Entry 8AYY (electron microscopy, 2.60 A resolution); this record covers chains B and C of the 3 polymer chains in the assembly.

Chain B:
Name: Capsid protein, VP0
Organism: Human poliovirus 3
Reference sequence: Q84895 (Q84895_9ENTO); residues 1-340 here = UniProt positions 1-340
Chain sequence (340 residues; numbered 1 to 340; the number before each row is that of its first residue):
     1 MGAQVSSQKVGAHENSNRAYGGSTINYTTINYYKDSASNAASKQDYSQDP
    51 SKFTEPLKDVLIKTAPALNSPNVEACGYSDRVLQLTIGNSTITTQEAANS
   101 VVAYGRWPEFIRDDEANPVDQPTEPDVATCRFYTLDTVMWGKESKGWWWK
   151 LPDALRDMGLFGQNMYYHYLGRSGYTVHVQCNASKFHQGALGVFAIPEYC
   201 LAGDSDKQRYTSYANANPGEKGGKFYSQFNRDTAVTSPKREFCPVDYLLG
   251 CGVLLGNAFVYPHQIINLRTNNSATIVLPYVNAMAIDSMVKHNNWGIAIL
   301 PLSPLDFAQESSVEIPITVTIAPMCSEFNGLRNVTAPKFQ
Disordered / not traced: 1-25, 42-82, 94-98, 115-119
Construct notes: engineered mutation Ala-67 (Unk in Q84895), Ile-87 (Leu in Q84895), Met-284 (Leu in Q84895), Glu-310 (Asp in Q84895)

Chain C:
Name: Capsid protein, VP3
Organism: Human poliovirus 3
Reference sequence: Q84895 (Q84895_9ENTO); residues 1-238 here correspond to UniProt positions 341-578 (UniProt number = residue number + 340)
Chain sequence (238 residues; row label = number of the first residue in the row):
     1 GLPVLNTPGSNQYLTSDNYQSPCAIPEFDVTPPIDIPGEVKNMMELAEID
    51 TMIPLNLENTKRNTMDMYRVTLSDSADLSQPILCFSLSPASDPRLSHTML
   101 GEVLNYYTHWAGSLKFTFLFCGSMMATGKILVAYAPPGAQPPTSRKEAML
   151 GTHVIWDLGLQSSCTMVVPWISNVTYRQTTQDSFTEGGYISMFYQTRIVV
   201 PLSTPKSMSMLGFVSACNDFSVRLLRDTTHISQSALPQ
Disordered / not traced: 238
Construct notes: engineered mutation Tyr-19 (His359 in Q84895), Phe-85 (Leu425 in Q84895)
Ligand contacts:
  - glutathione (GSH): Gln-233, Ser-234, Ala-235, Leu-236
  - win63843 (W11; 3-{3,5-dimethyl-4-[3-(3-methyl-isoxazol-5-yl)-propoxy]-phenyl}-5-trifluoromethyl-[1,2,4]oxadiazole): Leu-14, Ala-24, Ile-25
What the authors report for this chain:
  - binding site for glutathione: Leu-236
  - conformationally variable residues (order/disorder transition): Leu-236, Pro-237

Chain B / chain C interface:
Pairs across the interface (71; chain B residue first):
  Ile-30(B) / Gln-20(C)  hydrogen bond (backbone-side chain)
  Asn-31(B) / Gln-20(C)
  Tyr-32(B) / Gln-20(C)  hydrogen bond (backbone-side chain)
  Tyr-33(B) / Gln-20(C)
  Tyr-33(B) / Ser-21(C)
  Tyr-33(B) / Pro-22(C)  hydrophobic
  Lys-34(B) / Glu-27(C)  salt bridge
  Asp-35(B) / Cys-23(C)
  Asp-35(B) / Pro-26(C)
  Asp-35(B) / Glu-27(C)
  Ser-38(B) / Gln-20(C)
  Ser-38(B) / Ser-21(C)  hydrogen bond (side chain-backbone)
  Ser-38(B) / Pro-22(C)
  Ser-38(B) / Cys-23(C)  hydrogen bond (side chain-backbone)
  Ala-40(B) / Asn-18(C)
  Ala-40(B) / Tyr-19(C)
  Ala-40(B) / Gln-20(C)
  Ala-41(B) / Asn-18(C)  hydrogen bond (backbone-side chain)
  Tyr-104(B) / Gly-38(C)
  Arg-106(B) / Asp-35(C)  salt bridge
  Arg-106(B) / Pro-37(C)
  Lys-185(B) / Ser-123(C)
  Lys-185(B) / Met-124(C)  hydrogen bond
  Lys-185(B) / Met-125(C)
  Phe-186(B) / Leu-202(C)
  Phe-186(B) / Ser-203(C)
  Phe-186(B) / Thr-204(C)
  Phe-186(B) / Pro-205(C)
  His-187(B) / Ser-123(C)
  Gln-188(B) / Cys-121(C)
  Gln-188(B) / Gly-122(C)
  Gln-188(B) / Ser-123(C)
  Gln-188(B) / Pro-205(C)
  Gln-188(B) / Ser-207(C)  hydrogen bond (side chain-backbone)
  Gln-188(B) / Met-208(C)
  Asp-246(B) / Met-65(C)
  Tyr-247(B) / Asn-63(C)
  Tyr-247(B) / Met-65(C)
  Leu-254(B) / Tyr-68(C)
  Leu-254(B) / His-97(C)
  Leu-255(B) / Met-65(C)  hydrophobic
  Gly-256(B) / Thr-51(C)
  Gly-256(B) / Met-52(C)  hydrogen bond (backbone-backbone)
  Gly-256(B) / Tyr-68(C)  hydrogen bond (backbone-side chain)
  Asn-257(B) / Thr-51(C)
  Asn-257(B) / His-97(C)
  Asn-257(B) / Thr-98(C)
  Asn-257(B) / Met-99(C)  hydrogen bond (side chain-backbone)
  Phe-259(B) / Asp-50(C)
  Phe-259(B) / Met-52(C)  hydrophobic
  Phe-259(B) / Phe-213(C)  hydrophobic
  Asn-267(B) / Phe-120(C)  hydrogen bond (side chain-backbone)
  Arg-269(B) / Phe-120(C)
  Arg-269(B) / Gly-122(C)  hydrogen bond (side chain-backbone)
  Arg-269(B) / Ser-123(C)  hydrogen bond (side chain-backbone)
  Arg-269(B) / Met-124(C)
  Arg-269(B) / Ala-126(C)
  Arg-269(B) / Leu-158(C)  hydrogen bond (side chain-backbone)
  Arg-269(B) / Ser-162(C)  hydrogen bond
  Thr-270(B) / Ser-162(C)
  Asn-282(B) / Ile-36(C)
  Pro-301(B) / Met-65(C)
  Pro-301(B) / Arg-69(C)  hydrogen bond (backbone-side chain)
  Leu-302(B) / Met-52(C)  hydrophobic
  Leu-302(B) / Arg-69(C)  hydrogen bond (backbone-side chain)
  Ser-303(B) / Cys-121(C)
  Pro-304(B) / Arg-69(C)
  Ala-308(B) / Ser-203(C)
  Ala-308(B) / Pro-205(C)
  Gln-309(B) / Thr-204(C)  hydrogen bond (side chain-backbone)
  Gln-309(B) / Lys-206(C)
Other interface residues (no listed pair), chain B (44 interface residues in all): Gly-189, Ala-190, Val-260, Ile-265, Pro-279, Tyr-280, Val-281, Ala-283, Met-284, Ala-285, Asp-306, Phe-307
Other interface residues (no listed pair), chain C (46 interface residues in all): Ile-25, Ile-34, Ile-49, Thr-64, Leu-119, Ser-209, Leu-211

Summary:
44 residues of chain B and 46 residues of chain C are in contact, with 18 hydrogen bonds and 2 salt bridges.
Among the polar pairs are Lys-34(B)/Glu-27(C), Arg-106(B)/Asp-35(C) and Ile-30(B)/Gln-20(C). Ligands of chain
C: win63843 and glutathione. From the paper: a binding site for glutathione at Leu-236(C); conformational
variability at Leu-236(C) and Pro-237(C).
Chain B is Capsid protein, VP0 and chain C is Capsid protein, VP3, both from Human poliovirus 3; the
structure, Poliovirus type 3 (strain Saukett) stabilised virus-like particle (PV3 SC8) in complex with GSH and
Pleconaril, was determined by electron microscopy (same publication as 8AYX and 8AYZ).
